Entry 4XQ5 (X-ray diffraction, 2.59 A resolution); this record covers chains A and C of the 6 polymer chains in the assembly.

# Chain A (and C)
Molecule: Hemagglutinin HA1 chain
From: Influenza A virus
Notes: chain C of this document is another copy of the same molecule, construct and numbering; everything in this record applies to it too
UniProt: A0A059T4A1 (A0A059T4A1_9INFA); the construct lacks a stretch of the UniProt sequence and is renumbered around it, so the offset changes along the chain: 11-129 = UniProt 18-136; 130-158 = UniProt 138-166; 159-263 = UniProt 169-273; 265-276 = UniProt 274-285; 1 more segments
Sequence (323 residues; each row starts with the number of its first residue; note: 1 number in that range is skipped by the numbering (no residue carries it; nothing is unmodelled there); a row labelled like 158A-158B holds insertion residues (158A, then the next letters in order)):
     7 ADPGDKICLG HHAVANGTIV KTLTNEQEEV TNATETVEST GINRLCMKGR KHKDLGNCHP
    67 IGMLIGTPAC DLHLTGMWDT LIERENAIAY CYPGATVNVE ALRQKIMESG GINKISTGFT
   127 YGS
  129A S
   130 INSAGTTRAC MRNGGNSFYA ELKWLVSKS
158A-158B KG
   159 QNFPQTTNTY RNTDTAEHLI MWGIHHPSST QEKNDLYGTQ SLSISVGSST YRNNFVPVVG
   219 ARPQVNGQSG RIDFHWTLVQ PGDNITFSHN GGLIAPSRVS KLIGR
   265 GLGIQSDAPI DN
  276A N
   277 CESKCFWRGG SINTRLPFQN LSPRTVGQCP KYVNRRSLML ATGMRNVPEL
Not modelled in the structure: 7-10, 326 (chain C: 7-10)
Disulfide bonds: Cys52-Cys277, Cys64-Cys76, Cys97-Cys139, Cys281-Cys305
Glycans and other covalent adducts: N-acetylglucosamine (NAG) linked to Asn38, Asn242
Differences from the reference sequence: expression tag (7-10)
Reported in the primary citation:
  - post-translational modification sites: Asn242
  - mutagenesis - Q226L: decreased binding to alpha2-3 sialosides
  - mutagenesis - Q226L: increased binding to human-type alpha2-6 receptors
  - mutagenesis - Q226L/G228S: increased binding to PAA-linked 6'-SLNLN
  - mutagenesis - Q226L/G228S: decreased binding to glycan array
  - mutagenesis - G225D: decreased binding to alpha2-3-sialylated glycans

# Interface between chain A and chain C
Contacting residue pairs (16; chain A residue first):
  His184(A) with Arg210(C), hydrogen bond
  Val216(A) with Asn212(C)
  Val217(A) with Ser203(C)
  Gly218(A) with Ser203(C)
  Ala219(A) with Thr244(C); Ser246(C)
  Arg220(A) with Gly205(C)
  Pro221(A) with Gly205(C); Ser206(C); Ser207(C); Asp241(C); Asn242(C)
  Val223(A) with Ser207(C)
  Arg229(A) with Ser206(C), hydrogen bond (side chain-backbone); Ser207(C)
  Asp231(A) with Arg210(C), salt bridge
Interface residues without a listed pair, chain A (11 interface residues in all): Gln222

# Summary
11 residues of chain A face 10 of chain C across their interface; the contacts include 2 hydrogen bonds and 1
salt bridge. Polar contacts include Asp231(A)-Arg210(C), His184(A)-Arg210(C) and Arg229(A)-Ser206(C). From the
paper: Q226L of chain A reduces binding to alpha2-3 sialosides; a modification site at Asn242(A); 3
substitutions were tested in all.
Chain A and chain C are both Hemagglutinin HA1 chain (Influenza A virus); the structure, Human-infecting H10N8
influenza virus retains strong preference for avian-type receptors, was determined by X-ray diffraction
together with 4XQO and 4XQU from the same study.
